PDB entry 4HNZ | X-ray diffraction, 2.39 A resolution | chains B and L of the 12 polymer chains in the assembly

# Chain B (and L)
Name: HslVU complex proteolytic subunit, putative
Source organism: Trypanosoma brucei brucei
Notes: EC 3.4.25.-; chain L of this document is another copy of the same molecule, construct and numbering; everything in this record applies to it too
UniProtKB: Q383Q5 (Q383Q5_TRYB2); residues 1-173 here correspond to UniProt positions 20-192 (UniProt number = residue number + 19)
Sequence (179 residues; numbered 1 to 179; the number before each row is that of its first residue):
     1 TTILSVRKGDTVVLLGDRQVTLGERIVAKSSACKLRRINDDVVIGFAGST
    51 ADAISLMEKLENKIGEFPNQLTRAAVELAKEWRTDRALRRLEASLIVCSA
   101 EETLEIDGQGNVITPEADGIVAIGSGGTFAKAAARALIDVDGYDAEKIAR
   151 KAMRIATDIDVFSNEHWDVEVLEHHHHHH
Not modelled in the structure: 175-179
Construct notes: conflict Glu173 (Lys192 in Q383Q5); expression tag (174-179)
Metal / ion sites: Mg2+: Thr157, Asp160, Ser163
From the paper describing this entry:
  - catalytic residues: Thr1 (by similarity / conservation)
  - mutagenesis - T1A: abolished catalytic activity
  - contacts within the chain: Arg86-Arg90
  - self-association interface (contacts with another copy of this molecule); pairs are residue here / residue on that copy: Phe129-Ile26 (hydrophobic contact)
  - specificity-determining residues: Ile54, Met57, Thr114 (proposed by the authors, not directly observed)

# How chain B and chain L interact
Pairs across the interface (27):
  Thr128(B) - Phe129(L)
  Thr128(B) - Ile159(L)
  Phe129(B) - Thr128(L)
  Phe129(B) - Phe129(L)  hydrophobic
  Phe129(B) - Ala132(L)
  Ala132(B) - Phe129(L)
  Ala132(B) - Ala133(L)
  Ala132(B) - Ile155(L)
  Ala133(B) - Ala132(L)
  Ala133(B) - Ala136(L)
  Arg135(B) - Ile155(L)
  Arg135(B) - Ile159(L)
  Ala136(B) - Ala133(L)
  Ala136(B) - Leu137(L)
  Ala136(B) - Lys151(L)  hydrogen bond (backbone-side chain)
  Ala136(B) - Ile155(L)  hydrophobic
  Leu137(B) - Ala136(L)
  Asp139(B) - Lys151(L)  salt bridge
  Val140(B) - Tyr143(L)
  Tyr143(B) - Val140(L)
  Lys151(B) - Ala136(L)  hydrogen bond (side chain-backbone)
  Lys151(B) - Asp139(L)  salt bridge
  Ile155(B) - Ala132(L)  hydrophobic
  Ile155(B) - Arg135(L)
  Ile155(B) - Ala136(L)
  Ile159(B) - Thr128(L)
  Ile159(B) - Arg135(L)
Interface residues without a listed pair, chain B (14 interface residues in all): Lys131
Interface residues without a listed pair, chain L (14 interface residues in all): Lys131

# Summary
Chain B and chain L each contribute 14 residues to their interface, with 2 hydrogen bonds and 2 salt bridges.
Polar contacts include Asp139(B)-Lys151(L) and Ala136(B)-Lys151(L). Thr157(B), Asp160(B) and Ser163(B)
coordinate Mg2+. From the paper: the catalytic residue Thr1(B); T1A of chain B abolishes catalytic activity.
Chain B and chain L are both HslVU complex proteolytic subunit, putative (Trypanosoma brucei brucei); the
structure, Crystal structure of eukaryotic HslV from Trypanosoma brucei, was determined by X-ray diffraction
together with 4HO7 from the same study.
